Entry 6K15 (electron microscopy, 3.40 A resolution); this record covers chains H and J of the 13 polymer chains in the assembly.

Chain H:
Molecule: Chromatin structure-remodeling complex protein RSC8
Organism: Saccharomyces cerevisiae S288C
UniProt: P43609 (RSC8_YEAST); numbering as in UniProt (aligned over 1-557)
Sequence (557 residues; numbered 1 to 557; the number before each row is that of its first residue):
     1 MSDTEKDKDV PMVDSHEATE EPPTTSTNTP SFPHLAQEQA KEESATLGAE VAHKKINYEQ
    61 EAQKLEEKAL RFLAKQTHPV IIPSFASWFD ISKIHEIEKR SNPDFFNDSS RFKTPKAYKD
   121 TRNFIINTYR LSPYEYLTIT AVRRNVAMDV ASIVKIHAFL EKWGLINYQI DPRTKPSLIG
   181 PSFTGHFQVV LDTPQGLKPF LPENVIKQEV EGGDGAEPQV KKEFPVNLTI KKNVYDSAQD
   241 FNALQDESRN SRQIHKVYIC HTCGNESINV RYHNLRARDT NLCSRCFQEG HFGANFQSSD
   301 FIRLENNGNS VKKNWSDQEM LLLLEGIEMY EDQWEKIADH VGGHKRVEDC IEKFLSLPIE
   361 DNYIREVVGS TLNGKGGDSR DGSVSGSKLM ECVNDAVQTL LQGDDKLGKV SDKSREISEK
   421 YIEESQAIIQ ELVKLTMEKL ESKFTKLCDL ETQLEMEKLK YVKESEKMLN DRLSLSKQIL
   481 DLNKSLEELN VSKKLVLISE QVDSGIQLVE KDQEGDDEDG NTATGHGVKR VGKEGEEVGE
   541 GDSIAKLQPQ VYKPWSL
Disordered / not traced: 1-56, 204-223, 370-386, 487-557
Bound ions: Zn2+: Cys-260, Cys-263, Cys-286

Chain J:
Molecule: Nuclear protein STH1/NPS1
Organism: Saccharomyces cerevisiae S288C
Notes: EC 3.6.4.12
UniProt: P32597 (STH1_YEAST); residues 1-1359 here = UniProt positions 1-1359
Sequence (1359 residues; numbered 1 to 1359; the number before each row is that of its first residue):
     1 MLQEQSELMS TVMNNTPTTV AALAAVAAAS ETNGKLGSEE QPEITIPKPR SSAQLEQLLY
    61 RYRAIQNHPK ENKLEIKAIE DTFRNISRDQ DIYETKLDTL RKSIDKGFQY DEDLLNKHLV
   121 ALQLLEKDTD VPDYFLDLPD TKNDNTTAIE VDYSEKKPIK ISADFNAKAK SLGLESKFSN
   181 ATKTALGDPD TEIRISARIS NRINELERLP ANLGTYSLDD CLEFITKDDL SSRMDTFKIK
   241 ALVELKSLKL LTKQKSIRQK LINNVASQAH HNIPYLRDSP FTAAAQRSVQ IRSKVIVPQT
   301 VRLAEELERQ QLLEKRKKER NLHLQKINSI IDFIKERQSE QWSRQERCFQ FGRLGASLHN
   361 QMEKDEQKRI ERTAKQRLAA LKSNDEEAYL KLLDQTKDTR ITQLLRQTNS FLDSLSEAVR
   421 AQQNEAKILH GEEVQPITDE EREKTDYYEV AHRIKEKIDK QPSILVGGTL KEYQLRGLEW
   481 MVSLYNNHLN GILADEMGLG KTIQSISLIT YLYEVKKDIG PFLVIVPLST ITNWTLEFEK
   541 WAPSLNTIIY KGTPNQRHSL QHQIRVGNFD VLLTTYEYII KDKSLLSKHD WAHMIIDEGH
   601 RMKNAQSKLS FTISHYYRTR NRLILTGTPL QNNLPELWAL LNFVLPKIFN SAKTFEDWFN
   661 TPFANTGTQE KLELTEEETL LIIRRLHKVL RPFLLRRLKK EVEKDLPDKV EKVIKCKLSG
   721 LQQQLYQQML KHNALFVGAG TEGATKGGIK GLNNKIMQLR KICNHPFVFD EVEGVVNPSR
   781 GNSDLLFRVA GKFELLDRVL PKFKASGHRV LMFFQMTQVM DIMEDFLRMK DLKYMRLDGS
   841 TKTEERTEML NAFNAPDSDY FCFLLSTRAG GLGLNLQTAD TVIIFDTDWN PHQDLQAQDR
   901 AHRIGQKNEV RILRLITTDS VEEVILERAM QKLDIDGKVI QAGKFDNKST AEEQEAFLRR
   961 LIESETNRDD DDKAELDDDE LNDTLARSAD EKILFDKIDK ERMNQERADA KAQGLRVPPP
  1021 RLIQLDELPK VFREDIEEHF KKEDSEPLGR IRQKKRVYYD DGLTEEQFLE AVEDDNMSLE
  1081 DAIKKRREAR ERRRLRQNGT KENEIETLEN TPEASETSLI ENNSFTAAVD EETNADKETT
  1141 ASRSKRRSSR KKRTISIVTA EDKENTQEES TSQENGGAKV EEEVKSSSVE IINGSESKKK
  1201 KPKLTVKIKL NKTTVLENND GKRAEEKPES KSPAKKTAAK KTKTKSKSLG IFPTVEKLVE
  1261 EMREQLDEVD SHPRTSIFEK LPSKRDYPDY FKVIEKPMAI DIILKNCKNG TYKTLEEVRQ
  1321 ALQTMFENAR FYNEEGSWVY VDADKLNEFT DEWFKEHSS
Disordered / not traced: 1, 35-44, 136-186, 298-1359
UniProt features mapped onto this chain:
  - motif: Asp-597 to His-600 (DEGH box)
  - binding site (ATP): Asp-495 to Thr-502
  - modified residue: Ser-38 (Phosphoserine)
  - mutagenesis: Ser-505 (S505F: Temperature-sensitive), Pro-646 (P646L: Temperature-sensitive), Cys-763 (C763Y: Temperature-sensitive. Reduced sporulation efficiency), Lys-792 (K792E: Complete inactivation), Ser-806 (S806L: Temperature-sensitive; when associated with M-881. Altered cell cycle distribution), Thr-881 (T881M: Temperature-sensitive; when associated with L-806. Altered cell cycle distribution)

Chain H / chain J interface:
Pairs across the interface - 45 pairs, chain H then chain J:
  Tyr-272(H) with Leu-230(J)
  Gln-288(H) with Leu-230(J)
  Ser-299(H) with Ala-211(J); Lys-238(J), hydrogen bond (backbone-side chain)
  Ile-302(H) with Lys-238(J); Ile-239(J), hydrophobic; Leu-242(J), hydrophobic
  Arg-303(H) with Leu-230(J); Ser-232(J); Asp-235(J), hydrogen bond (backbone-side chain)
  Asp-317(H) with Ile-239(J); Lys-240(J)
  Leu-321(H) with Ile-239(J), hydrophobic
  Leu-324(H) with Val-243(J); Lys-246(J); Ser-247(J); Leu-250(J), hydrophobic
  Glu-325(H) with Lys-246(J), salt bridge
  Ile-327(H) with Leu-250(J), hydrophobic
  Glu-328(H) with Lys-246(J), salt bridge
  Glu-331(H) with Lys-253(J)
  Trp-334(H) with Ile-257(J), hydrophobic
  Phe-354(H) with Leu-250(J); Gln-254(J); Ile-257(J), hydrophobic
  Leu-355(H) with Ile-257(J), hydrophobic; Arg-258(J), hydrogen bond (backbone-side chain)
  Leu-357(H) with Gln-254(J); Arg-258(J)
  Ile-359(H) with Ser-247(J); Leu-248(J), hydrophobic; Leu-251(J), hydrophobic; Gln-254(J)
  Glu-360(H) with Leu-251(J); Lys-255(J)
  Asn-362(H) with Thr-129(J)
  Tyr-363(H) with Arg-198(J); Arg-202(J)
  Ile-364(H) with Ile-195(J), hydrophobic
  Arg-365(H) with Asp-130(J)
  Glu-366(H) with Asp-130(J); Arg-198(J), salt bridge
  Val-367(H) with Thr-191(J); Arg-194(J); Ile-195(J), hydrophobic
Interface residues without a listed pair, chain H (30 interface residues in all): Leu-275, Ser-284, Phe-287, Phe-301, Gln-318, Met-320
Interface residues without a listed pair, chain J (32 interface residues in all): Asp-128, Ile-199, Asn-212, Asp-228, Ser-231, Leu-261

Overview:
The interface between chain H and chain J involves 30 residues on one side and 32 on the other; the contacts
include 3 hydrogen bonds and 3 salt bridges. Polar pairs include Glu-325(H)/Lys-246(J), Glu-328(H)/Lys-246(J)
and Glu-366(H)/Arg-198(J).
Chain H is Chromatin structure-remodeling complex protein RSC8 and chain J is Nuclear protein STH1/NPS1, both
from Saccharomyces cerevisiae S288C; the structure, RSC substrate-recruitment module, was determined by
electron microscopy together with 6KW3 and 6KW4 from the same study.
